PDB entry 8H7G | electron microscopy, 3.70 A resolution | chains A and B of the 14 polymer chains in the assembly

[Chain A]
Name: Splicing factor 3B subunit 3
Source organism: Homo sapiens
UniProt: Q15393 (SF3B3_HUMAN); residue numbers follow UniProt; this construct covers 1-1217
Sequence (1217 residues; row label = number of the first residue in the row):
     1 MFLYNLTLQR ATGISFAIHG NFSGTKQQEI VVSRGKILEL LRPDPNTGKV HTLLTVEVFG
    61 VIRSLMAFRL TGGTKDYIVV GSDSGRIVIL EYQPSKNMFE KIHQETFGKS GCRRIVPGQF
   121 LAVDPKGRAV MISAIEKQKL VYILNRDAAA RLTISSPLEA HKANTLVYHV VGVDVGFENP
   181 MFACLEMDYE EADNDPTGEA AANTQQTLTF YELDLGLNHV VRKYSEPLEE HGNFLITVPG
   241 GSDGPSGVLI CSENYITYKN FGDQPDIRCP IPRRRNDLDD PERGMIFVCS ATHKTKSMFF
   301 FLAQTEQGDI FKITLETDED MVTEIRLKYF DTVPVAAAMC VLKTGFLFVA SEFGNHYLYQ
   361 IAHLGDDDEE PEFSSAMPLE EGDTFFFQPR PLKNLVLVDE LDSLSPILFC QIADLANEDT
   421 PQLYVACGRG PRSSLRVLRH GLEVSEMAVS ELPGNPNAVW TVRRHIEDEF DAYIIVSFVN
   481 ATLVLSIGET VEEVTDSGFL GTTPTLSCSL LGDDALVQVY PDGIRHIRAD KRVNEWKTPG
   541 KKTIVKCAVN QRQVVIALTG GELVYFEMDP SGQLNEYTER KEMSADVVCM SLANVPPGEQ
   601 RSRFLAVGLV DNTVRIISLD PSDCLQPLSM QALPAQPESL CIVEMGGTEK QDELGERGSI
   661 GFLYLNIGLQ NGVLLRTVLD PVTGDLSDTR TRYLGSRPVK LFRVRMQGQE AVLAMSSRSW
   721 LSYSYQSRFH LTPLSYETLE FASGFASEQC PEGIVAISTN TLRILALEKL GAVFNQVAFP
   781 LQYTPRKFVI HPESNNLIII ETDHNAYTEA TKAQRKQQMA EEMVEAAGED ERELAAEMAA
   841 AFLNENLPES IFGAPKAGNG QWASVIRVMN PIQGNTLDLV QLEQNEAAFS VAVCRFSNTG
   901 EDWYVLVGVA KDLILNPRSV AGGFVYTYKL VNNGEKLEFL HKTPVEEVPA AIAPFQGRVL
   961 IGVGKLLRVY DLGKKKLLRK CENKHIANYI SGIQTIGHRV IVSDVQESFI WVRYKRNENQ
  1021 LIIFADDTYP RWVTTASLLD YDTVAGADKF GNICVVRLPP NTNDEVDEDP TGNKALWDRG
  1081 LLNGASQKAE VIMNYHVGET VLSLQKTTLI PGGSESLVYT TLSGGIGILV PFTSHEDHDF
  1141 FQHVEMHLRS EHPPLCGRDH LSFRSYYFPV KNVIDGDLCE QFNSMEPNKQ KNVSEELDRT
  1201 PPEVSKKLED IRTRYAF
Disordered / not traced: 380-383, 646-661, 692-694, 830-833, 1065-1085, 1217
Curated features (UniProtKB/Swiss-Prot):
  - region: Glu105 to Gln119 (Interaction with PHF5A, SF3B1 and SF3B5), Asn145 to Tyr168 (Interaction with PHF5A, SF3B1 and SF3B5), Asp193 to His231 (Interaction with SF3B1 and SF3B5), Arg786 to His804 (Interaction with SF3B1 and SF3B5), Thr1028 to Lys1049 (Interaction with SF3B1), Thr1100 to Ser1123 (Interaction with SF3B5)
  - site: Gly284 (Interaction with SF3B5), Glu306 (Interaction with SF3B5), Glu352 (Interaction with SF3B5), Arg429 (Interaction with SF3B5), Asn916 (Interaction with SF3B5), Asn988 (Interaction with SF3B1), Lys1171 (Interaction with SF3B1)
  - modified residue: Ser156 (Phosphoserine), Thr1200 (Phosphothreonine)

[Chain B]
Name: Splicing factor 3B subunit 5
Source organism: Homo sapiens
UniProt: Q9BWJ5 (SF3B5_HUMAN); numbering as in UniProt (aligned over 1-86)
Sequence (86 residues; each row starts with the number of its first residue):
     1 MTDRYTIHSQ LEHLQSKYIG TGHADTTKWE WLVNQHRDSY CSYMGHFDLL NYFAIAENES
    61 KARVRFNLME KMLQPCGPPA DKPEEN
Disordered / not traced: 1-30, 76-86
Curated features (UniProtKB/Swiss-Prot):
  - site (Interaction with RNA): Tyr5, Gly20
  - modified residue: Thr2 (N-acetylthreonine), Ser9 (Phosphoserine), Lys17 (N6-acetyllysine)

[Chain A / chain B interface]
Pairs across the interface (41; chain A residue first):
  Gly35(A) - Phe47(B)
  Val61(A) - Gly45(B)
  Val61(A) - Phe47(B)  hydrophobic
  Arg63(A) - Gly45(B)
  Cys112(A) - Ser42(B)  hydrogen bond
  Cys112(A) - Gly45(B)
  Arg114(A) - Arg37(B)  hydrogen bond (side chain-backbone)
  Arg114(A) - Cys41(B)  hydrogen bond
  Gln119(A) - Met44(B)
  Ile135(A) - Cys41(B)
  Val167(A) - Met69(B)
  Tyr168(A) - Met69(B)  hydrophobic
  Tyr189(A) - Arg37(B)
  Ala192(A) - Leu73(B)
  Asp193(A) - Arg37(B)  salt bridge
  Ala201(A) - Gln74(B)
  His231(A) - Glu70(B)  salt bridge
  Asn233(A) - Phe66(B)
  Glu253(A) - Arg63(B)  salt bridge
  Ile286(A) - Arg63(B)
  Ile286(A) - Phe66(B)  hydrophobic
  Val288(A) - Ser60(B)
  Val288(A) - Ala62(B)  hydrophobic
  Ala337(A) - Lys61(B)
  Glu352(A) - Ser60(B)
  Glu352(A) - Lys61(B)  salt bridge
  Phe353(A) - Asn51(B)
  Phe353(A) - Ala54(B)  hydrophobic
  Phe353(A) - Ile55(B)  hydrophobic
  His804(A) - Ala56(B)
  His804(A) - Asn58(B)
  Asn805(A) - Asn58(B)
  Leu915(A) - Glu57(B)
  Phe1050(A) - Leu49(B)  hydrophobic
  Glu1099(A) - Phe47(B)
  Glu1099(A) - Asp48(B)
  Thr1100(A) - Asp48(B)  hydrogen bond (backbone-side chain)
  Leu1122(A) - Asn51(B)
  Ser1123(A) - Phe47(B)
  Ser1123(A) - Asp48(B)  hydrogen bond
  Tyr1167(A) - His46(B)  hydrogen bond
Interface residues without a listed pair, chain A (44 interface residues in all): Ile14, Ser15, Lys36, Leu166, Thr204, Arg283, Phe287, Glu306, Pro406, Arg429, Lys856, Lys1049, Gly1098, Tyr1166
Interface residues without a listed pair, chain B (28 interface residues in all): Asp38, Tyr52, Glu59, Met72

[Overview]
Chain A and chain B form an interface of 44 and 28 residues respectively, with 6 hydrogen bonds and 4 salt
bridges. Polar pairs include Asp193(A)-Arg37(B), His231(A)-Glu70(B) and Glu253(A)-Arg63(B).
Here chain A is Splicing factor 3B subunit 3 and chain B is Splicing factor 3B subunit 5, both from Homo
sapiens. Entry 8H7G (Cryo-EM structure of the human SAGA complex) was determined by electron microscopy.
